Entry 5TCG (X-ray diffraction, 2.40 A resolution); this record covers chains B and D of the 4 polymer chains in the assembly.

== Chain B (and D) ==
Molecule: Tryptophan synthase beta chain
From: Mycobacterium tuberculosis (strain ATCC 25618 / H37Rv)
Notes: EC 4.2.1.20; chain D of this document is another copy of the same molecule, construct and numbering; everything in this record applies to it too
UniProt: P9WFX9 (TRPB_MYCTU); residues 1-410 here correspond to UniProt positions 13-422 (UniProt number = residue number + 12)
Chain sequence (410 residues; row label = number of the first residue in the row):
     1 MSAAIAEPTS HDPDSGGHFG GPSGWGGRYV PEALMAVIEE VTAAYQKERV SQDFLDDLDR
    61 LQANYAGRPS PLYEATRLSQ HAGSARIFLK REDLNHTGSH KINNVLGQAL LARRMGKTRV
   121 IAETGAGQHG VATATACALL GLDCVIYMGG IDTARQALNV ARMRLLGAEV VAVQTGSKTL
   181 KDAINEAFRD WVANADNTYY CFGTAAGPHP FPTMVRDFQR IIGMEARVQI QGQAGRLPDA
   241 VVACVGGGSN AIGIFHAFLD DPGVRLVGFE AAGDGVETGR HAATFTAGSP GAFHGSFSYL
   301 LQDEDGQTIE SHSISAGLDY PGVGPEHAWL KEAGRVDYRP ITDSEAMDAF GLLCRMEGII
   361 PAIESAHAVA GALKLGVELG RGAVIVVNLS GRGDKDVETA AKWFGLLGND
Not modelled in the structure: 1-8, 408-410
Metal / ion sites: Cs+ site 1: Gly-67 (shared with Gly-67(D), Pro-69(D) of chain D); Cs+ site 2: Gly-246, Ala-282, Thr-284, Tyr-320, Gly-322; Cs+ site 3: Lys-402, Trp-403 (shared with 2 residues of chain H)
Residues lining bound ligands: P1T (2-[({3-hydroxy-2-methyl-5-[(phosphonooxy)methyl]pyridin-4-yl}methyl)amino]acrylic acid): Ser-99, His-100, Lys-101, Glu-123, Thr-124, Gly-125, Ala-126, Gly-127, Gln-128, His-129, Leu-180, Gly-203, Thr-204, Cys-244, Val-245, Gly-246, Gly-247, Gly-248, Ser-249, Asn-250, Gly-317, Leu-318, Ala-362, Glu-364, Ser-365, Ser-390, Gly-391

== Chain B / chain D interface ==
Contacting residue pairs (81; chain B residue first):
  Ala-63(B) / Pro-71(D)
  Asn-64(B) / Pro-71(D)
  Asn-64(B) / Leu-72(D)
  Asn-64(B) / Tyr-73(D)
  Asn-64(B) / Gln-233(D)  hydrogen bond
  Tyr-65(B) / Tyr-73(D)
  Tyr-65(B) / Arg-91(D)  hydrogen bond (backbone-side chain)
  Tyr-65(B) / Leu-94(D)
  Tyr-65(B) / Glu-357(D)  hydrogen bond (side chain-backbone)
  Tyr-65(B) / Gly-358(D)  hydrogen bond (side chain-backbone)
  Ala-66(B) / Leu-94(D)
  Gly-67(B) / Pro-71(D)
  Pro-71(B) / Ala-63(D)
  Pro-71(B) / Asn-64(D)
  Leu-72(B) / Asn-64(D)
  Tyr-73(B) / Asn-64(D)
  Tyr-73(B) / Tyr-65(D)
  Tyr-73(B) / Leu-139(D)
  Arg-77(B) / Ala-138(D)
  Arg-77(B) / Leu-139(D)  hydrogen bond (side chain-backbone)
  Arg-77(B) / Gly-141(D)
  Arg-91(B) / Asn-64(D)
  Arg-91(B) / Tyr-65(D)  hydrogen bond (side chain-backbone)
  Arg-91(B) / His-96(D)  hydrogen bond
  Leu-94(B) / Tyr-65(D)
  Leu-94(B) / Leu-94(D)
  Leu-94(B) / His-96(D)
  His-96(B) / Arg-91(D)  hydrogen bond
  His-96(B) / Leu-94(D)
  His-96(B) / Gly-358(D)  hydrogen bond (side chain-backbone)
  Thr-135(B) / Gly-358(D)
  Ala-138(B) / Arg-77(D)  hydrogen bond (backbone-side chain)
  Ala-138(B) / Cys-354(D)
  Ala-138(B) / Arg-355(D)
  Ala-138(B) / Met-356(D)
  Ala-138(B) / Gly-358(D)
  Leu-139(B) / Tyr-73(D)
  Leu-139(B) / Arg-77(D)  hydrogen bond (backbone-side chain)
  Leu-139(B) / Met-356(D)
  Leu-139(B) / Glu-357(D)
  Gly-141(B) / Arg-77(D)
  Leu-158(B) / Asp-394(D)
  Ala-161(B) / Val-397(D)  hydrophobic
  Arg-162(B) / Ile-360(D)
  Arg-162(B) / Asp-394(D)  salt bridge
  Arg-162(B) / Val-397(D)
  Arg-164(B) / Leu-406(D)
  Arg-164(B) / Leu-407(D)
  Leu-165(B) / Cys-354(D)
  Leu-165(B) / Val-397(D)  hydrophobic
  Leu-165(B) / Ala-401(D)
  Leu-165(B) / Leu-406(D)  hydrophobic
  Leu-166(B) / Cys-354(D)
  Leu-166(B) / Gly-358(D)
  Leu-166(B) / Ile-360(D)  hydrophobic
  Gln-233(B) / Asn-64(D)
  Cys-354(B) / Ala-138(D)
  Cys-354(B) / Leu-165(D)
  Cys-354(B) / Leu-166(D)
  Arg-355(B) / Ala-138(D)
  Met-356(B) / Ala-138(D)
  Met-356(B) / Leu-139(D)
  Glu-357(B) / Tyr-65(D)  hydrogen bond (backbone-side chain)
  Glu-357(B) / Leu-139(D)
  Gly-358(B) / Tyr-65(D)  hydrogen bond (backbone-side chain)
  Gly-358(B) / His-96(D)  hydrogen bond (backbone-side chain)
  Gly-358(B) / Thr-135(D)
  Gly-358(B) / Ala-138(D)
  Gly-358(B) / Leu-166(D)
  Ile-360(B) / Arg-162(D)
  Arg-392(B) / Arg-392(D)
  Asp-394(B) / Leu-158(D)
  Asp-394(B) / Arg-162(D)  salt bridge
  Asp-394(B) / Arg-392(D)  salt bridge
  Asp-394(B) / Asp-394(D)
  Val-397(B) / Ala-161(D)  hydrophobic
  Val-397(B) / Arg-162(D)
  Val-397(B) / Leu-165(D)  hydrophobic
  Leu-406(B) / Arg-164(D)  hydrogen bond (backbone-side chain)
  Leu-406(B) / Leu-165(D)  hydrophobic
  Leu-407(B) / Arg-164(D)
Also at the interface, not in a pair above, chain B (41 interface residues in all): Leu-61, Asp-93, Phe-350, Ile-359, Ala-400, Ala-401, Phe-404
Also at the interface, not in a pair above, chain D (41 interface residues in all): Ala-66, Gly-67, Asn-95, Leu-140, Phe-350, Ile-359, Ala-400, Phe-404

== In short ==
Chain B and chain D each contribute 41 residues to their interface, with 15 hydrogen bonds and 3 salt bridges.
Polar contacts include Arg-162(B)/Asp-394(D), Asp-394(B)/Arg-392(D) and Asn-64(B)/Gln-233(D). Bound to chain
B: compound P1T. Gly-246(B), Ala-282(B), Thr-284(B), Tyr-320(B) and Gly-322(B) form the Cs+ site 2.
Chain B and chain D are both Tryptophan synthase beta chain (Mycobacterium tuberculosis (strain ATCC 25618 /
H37Rv)); the structure, Crystal structure of tryptophan synthase from M. tuberculosis - aminoacrylate-bound
form, was determined by X-ray diffraction together with 5TCF, 5TCH, 5TCI and 5TCJ from the same study.
